PDB entry 8APK | electron microscopy, 3.70 A resolution | chains A1 and E1 of the 42 polymer chains in the assembly

Chain A1:
Molecule: ATP synthase subunit alpha, mitochondrial
From: Trypanosoma brucei brucei
UniProt: Q9GS23 (ATPA_TRYBB); residues 1-584 here = UniProt positions 1-584
Sequence (584 residues; row label = number of the first residue in the row):
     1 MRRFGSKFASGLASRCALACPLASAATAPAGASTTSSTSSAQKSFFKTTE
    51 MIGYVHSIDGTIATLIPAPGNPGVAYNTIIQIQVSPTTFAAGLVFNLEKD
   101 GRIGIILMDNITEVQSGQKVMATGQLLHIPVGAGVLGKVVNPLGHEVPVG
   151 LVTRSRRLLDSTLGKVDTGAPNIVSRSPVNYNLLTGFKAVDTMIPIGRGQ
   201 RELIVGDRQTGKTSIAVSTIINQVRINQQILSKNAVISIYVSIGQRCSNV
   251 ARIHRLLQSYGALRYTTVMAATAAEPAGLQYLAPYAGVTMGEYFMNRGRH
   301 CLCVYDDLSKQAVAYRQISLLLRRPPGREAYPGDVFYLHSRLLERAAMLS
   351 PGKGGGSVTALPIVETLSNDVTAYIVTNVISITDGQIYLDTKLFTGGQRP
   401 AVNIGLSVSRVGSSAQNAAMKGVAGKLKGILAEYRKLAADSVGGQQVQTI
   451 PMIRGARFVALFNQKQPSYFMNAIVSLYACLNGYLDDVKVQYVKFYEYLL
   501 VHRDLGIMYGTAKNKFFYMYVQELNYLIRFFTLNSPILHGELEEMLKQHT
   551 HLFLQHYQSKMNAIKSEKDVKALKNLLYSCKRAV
Not modelled in the structure: 1-44, 152-160, 439-445
Curated features (UniProtKB/Swiss-Prot):
  - binding site (ATP): Asp-207 to Ser-214, Gln-464
  - site: Leu-159, Asp-160 (Cleavage), Ser-407 (Required for activity)
Bound ions: Mg2+: Thr-213, Asp-306 (together with ATP)
Ligand contacts:
  - ATP (adenosine-5'-triphosphate), molecule 1: Asp-207, Arg-208, Gln-209, Thr-210, Gly-211, Lys-212, Thr-213, Ser-214, Glu-365, Phe-394, Arg-399, Pro-400, Gln-464, Lys-465
  - ATP, molecule 2: Ile-380, Ser-381, Val-408, Arg-410

Chain E1:
Molecule: ATP synthase subunit beta, mitochondrial
From: Trypanosoma brucei brucei
Notes: EC 7.1.2.2
UniProt: Q9GPE9 (ATPB_TRYBB); numbering as in UniProt (aligned over 1-519)
Sequence (519 residues; numbered 1 to 519; the number before each row is that of its first residue):
     1 MLTRFRSAVLRGAVSITGARAASTAPVADHKGRVGHVSQVIGAVVDVHFA
    51 DGVPPVLTALDVVDKLGRDEPLTLEIVQHLDAHTGRCIAMQTTDLLKLKA
   101 KVVSTGGNISVPVGRETLGRIFNVLGDAIDQRGPVGEKLRMPIHAVAPKL
   151 ADQAAEDAVLTTGIKVIDLILPYCKGGKIGLFGGAGVGKTVIIMELINNV
   201 AKGHGGFSVFAGVGERTREGTDLYLEMMQSKVIDLKGESKCVLVYGQMNE
   251 PPGARARVAQSALTMAEYFRDVEGQDVLLFIDNIFRFTQANSEVSALLGR
   301 IPAAVGYQPTLAEDLGQLQERITSTTKGSITSVQAVYVPADDITDPAPAT
   351 TFSHLDATTVLDRAVAESGIYPAVNPLECASRIMDPDVISVDHYNVAQDV
   401 VQMLTKYRELQDIIAVLGIDELSEEDKLIVDRARKLVKFLSQPFQVAEVF
   451 TGMTGHYVQLDDTIDSFSGLLMGTYDQVPEMAFYMVGGINSVLEKAKKMA
   501 EEAAELEKMRRARVAQASS
Not modelled in the structure: 1-27, 515-519
Curated features (UniProtKB/Swiss-Prot):
  - binding site (ATP): Gly-184 to Val-191, Arg-216
Bound ions: Mg2+: Thr-190 (together with ATP)
Ligand contacts: ATP (adenosine-5'-triphosphate): Gly-184, Ala-185, Gly-186, Val-187, Gly-188, Lys-189, Thr-190, Val-191, Glu-215, Arg-216, Tyr-337, Tyr-371, Phe-444, Ala-447, Phe-450, Thr-451

How chain A1 and chain E1 interact:
Contacting residue pairs (75; chain A1 residue first):
  Gly-73(A1) / Lys-97(E1)  hydrogen bond (backbone-side chain)
  Val-74(A1) / Leu-96(E1)
  Val-74(A1) / Lys-97(E1)
  Ala-75(A1) / Leu-95(E1)  hydrophobic
  Ala-75(A1) / Leu-96(E1)
  Ala-75(A1) / Lys-97(E1)
  Tyr-76(A1) / Val-40(E1)  hydrophobic
  Tyr-76(A1) / Gly-42(E1)
  Tyr-76(A1) / Thr-93(E1)
  Tyr-76(A1) / Asp-94(E1)
  Tyr-76(A1) / Leu-95(E1)  hydrogen bond (backbone-backbone)
  Tyr-76(A1) / Leu-96(E1)  hydrogen bond (backbone-backbone)
  Asn-77(A1) / Asp-94(E1)  hydrogen bond
  Asn-96(A1) / Val-40(E1)
  Asn-96(A1) / Ile-41(E1)
  Leu-97(A1) / Gln-39(E1)
  Leu-97(A1) / Val-40(E1)  hydrogen bond (backbone-backbone)
  Leu-97(A1) / Leu-96(E1)
  Glu-98(A1) / Ser-38(E1)
  Glu-98(A1) / Gln-39(E1)
  Lys-99(A1) / Ser-38(E1)
  Lys-99(A1) / Gln-39(E1)
  Lys-99(A1) / Thr-84(E1)
  Leu-126(A1) / Leu-95(E1)  hydrophobic
  Asp-167(A1) / Asp-94(E1)
  Ile-173(A1) / Ile-121(E1)  hydrophobic
  Ile-173(A1) / Thr-217(E1)
  Ile-173(A1) / Gly-220(E1)
  Ile-173(A1) / Thr-221(E1)  hydrogen bond (backbone-side chain)
  Val-174(A1) / Ile-129(E1)
  Arg-201(A1) / Arg-216(E1)
  Arg-324(A1) / Leu-297(E1)
  Pro-325(A1) / Pro-302(E1)  hydrophobic
  Pro-326(A1) / Gly-306(E1)
  Gly-327(A1) / Val-305(E1)
  Arg-328(A1) / Val-305(E1)
  Arg-328(A1) / Pro-339(E1)
  Arg-328(A1) / Asp-342(E1)  salt bridge
  Arg-328(A1) / Asp-345(E1)  salt bridge
  Gly-333(A1) / Gln-289(E1)
  Gly-333(A1) / Glu-293(E1)
  Asp-334(A1) / Glu-293(E1)
  Phe-336(A1) / Met-248(E1)  hydrophobic
  Phe-336(A1) / Arg-286(E1)
  Phe-336(A1) / Gln-289(E1)
  Tyr-337(A1) / Met-248(E1)
  Tyr-337(A1) / Asn-249(E1)
  Tyr-337(A1) / Glu-250(E1)
  Tyr-337(A1) / Pro-251(E1)  hydrophobic
  Tyr-337(A1) / Arg-255(E1)
  Ser-340(A1) / Met-248(E1)
  Glu-344(A1) / Glu-215(E1)
  Glu-344(A1) / Arg-216(E1)
  Glu-344(A1) / Thr-217(E1)  hydrogen bond
  Glu-344(A1) / Met-248(E1)
  Thr-372(A1) / Ala-340(E1)
  Thr-372(A1) / Asp-341(E1)
  Thr-377(A1) / Tyr-337(E1)  hydrogen bond
  Asn-378(A1) / Tyr-337(E1)
  Ile-380(A1) / Ala-185(E1)  hydrophobic
  Ile-380(A1) / Arg-216(E1)  hydrogen bond (backbone-side chain)
  Ser-381(A1) / Ala-185(E1)
  Ser-381(A1) / Arg-216(E1)  hydrogen bond (backbone-side chain)
  Ser-381(A1) / Arg-286(E1)
  Ser-381(A1) / Tyr-337(E1)
  Ile-382(A1) / Arg-216(E1)  hydrogen bond (backbone-side chain)
  Ile-382(A1) / Met-248(E1)  hydrophobic
  Thr-383(A1) / Arg-216(E1)  hydrogen bond (backbone-side chain)
  Asp-384(A1) / Arg-216(E1)  salt bridge
  Asp-384(A1) / Arg-218(E1)  salt bridge
  Arg-410(A1) / Arg-216(E1)
  Arg-410(A1) / Arg-218(E1)
  Arg-410(A1) / Phe-450(E1)
  Ser-413(A1) / Val-449(E1)
  Lys-428(A1) / Phe-450(E1)
Other interface residues (no listed pair), chain A1 (47 interface residues in all): Thr-78, Phe-95, Gly-124, Gln-125, Ala-170, Pro-171, Asn-172, Ser-175, Arg-176, Pro-178, Tyr-374
Other interface residues (no listed pair), chain E1 (47 interface residues in all): Leu-98, Asp-130, Gln-131, Gly-186, Gly-214, Leu-225, Ala-296

Summary:
The chain A1/chain E1 interface involves 47 residues from each chain; the contacts include 12 hydrogen bonds
and 4 salt bridges. Polar contacts include Arg-328(A1)/Asp-342(E1), Arg-328(A1)/Asp-345(E1) and
Asp-384(A1)/Arg-216(E1). One ATP molecule is bound between chain A1 and chain E1. Chain A1 binds ATP.
Here chain A1 is ATP synthase subunit alpha, mitochondrial and chain E1 is ATP synthase subunit beta,
mitochondrial, both from Trypanosoma brucei brucei. Entry 8APK (rotational state 3 of the Trypanosoma brucei
mitochondrial ATP synthase dimer) was determined by electron microscopy, deposited together with 8AP6, 8AP7,
8AP8, 8AP9, 8APA, 8APB and 7 further entries.
